Entry 8G0A (electron microscopy, 2.90 A resolution); this record covers chains G and H of the 20 polymer chains in the assembly.

== Chain G ==
Protein: ATP synthase gamma chain
Organism: Mycolicibacterium smegmatis MC2 155
Reference sequence: A0R201 (ATPG_MYCS2); numbering as in UniProt (aligned over 1-307)
Chain sequence (307 residues; numbered 1 to 307; the number before each row is that of its first residue):
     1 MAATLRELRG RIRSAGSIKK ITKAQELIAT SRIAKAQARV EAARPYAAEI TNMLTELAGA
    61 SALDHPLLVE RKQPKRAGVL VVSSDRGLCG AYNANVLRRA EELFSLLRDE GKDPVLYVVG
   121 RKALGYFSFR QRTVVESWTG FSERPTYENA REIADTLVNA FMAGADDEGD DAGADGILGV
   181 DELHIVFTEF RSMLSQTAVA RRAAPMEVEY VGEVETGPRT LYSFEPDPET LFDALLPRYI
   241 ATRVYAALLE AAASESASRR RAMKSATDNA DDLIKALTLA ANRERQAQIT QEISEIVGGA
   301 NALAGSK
Disordered / not traced: 1-3, 164-176, 214-221, 304-307

== Chain H ==
Protein: ATP synthase epsilon chain
Organism: Mycolicibacterium smegmatis MC2 155
Reference sequence: A0R1Z9 (ATPE_MYCS2); residue numbers follow UniProt; this construct covers 1-121
Chain sequence (121 residues; row label = number of the first residue in the row):
     1 MADLNVEIVA VERELWSGPA TFVFTRTTAG EIGILPRHIP LVAQLVDDAM VRVEREGEDD
    61 LRIAVDGGFL SVTEETVRIL VENAQFESEI DADAAKEDAA SDDERTAAWG RARLRALGQI
   121 D
Disordered / not traced: 1-2, 120-121

== Interface between chain G and chain H ==
Pairs across the interface - 43 pairs, chain G then chain H:
  R39(G) - E12(H)  salt bridge
  A42(G) - E12(H)
  A42(G) - E14(H)
  A43(G) - V11(H)
  A43(G) - E12(H)
  P45(G) - E14(H)
  Y46(G) - V9(H)
  Y46(G) - A10(H)
  Y46(G) - V11(H)
  Y46(G) - L80(H)  hydrophobic
  Y46(G) - V81(H)
  E49(G) - R78(H)  salt bridge
  E49(G) - L80(H)
  I50(G) - L80(H)
  M53(G) - V42(H)  hydrophobic
  M53(G) - S71(H)
  M53(G) - L80(H)  hydrophobic
  Y147(G) - V11(H)  hydrophobic
  Y147(G) - E12(H)
  Y147(G) - E82(H)  hydrogen bond
  R151(G) - E82(H)  salt bridge
  R151(G) - R105(H)
  Y222(G) - P40(H)  hydrophobic
  Y222(G) - V42(H)  hydrophobic
  S223(G) - I39(H)
  S223(G) - P40(H)  hydrogen bond (side chain-backbone)
  S223(G) - L41(H)
  S223(G) - V42(H)  hydrogen bond (backbone-backbone)
  F224(G) - L41(H)
  F224(G) - V42(H)
  E225(G) - T28(H)
  E225(G) - A29(H)
  E225(G) - V42(H)  hydrogen bond (backbone-backbone)
  P226(G) - T28(H)
  L231(G) - V42(H)
  L231(G) - A43(H)  hydrophobic
  A234(G) - Q44(H)
  L235(G) - F69(H)  hydrophobic
  R238(G) - G67(H)  hydrogen bond (side chain-backbone)
  R238(G) - F69(H)
  R238(G) - E82(H)  salt bridge
  Y245(G) - V11(H)
  Y245(G) - E12(H)
Interface residues without a listed pair, chain G (22 interface residues in all): T146, T242
Interface residues without a listed pair, chain H (24 interface residues in all): R13, V72, T73

== Overview ==
22 residues of chain G face 24 of chain H across their interface; the contacts include 5 hydrogen bonds and 4
salt bridges. Among the polar pairs are R39(G)-E12(H), E49(G)-R78(H) and R151(G)-E82(H).
Here chain G is ATP synthase gamma chain and chain H is ATP synthase epsilon chain, both from
Mycolicibacterium smegmatis MC2 155. Entry 8G0A (Cryo-EM structure of SQ31f-bound Mycobacterium smegmatis ATP
synthase rotational state 3) was determined by electron microscopy together with 8G07, 8G08, 8G09, 8G0B, 8G0C,
8G0D and 8G0E from the same study.
